8XWP - chains A and D of the 6 polymer chains in the assembly; structure by electron microscopy, 3.21 A resolution.

== Chain A ==
Protein: Guanine nucleotide-binding protein G(i) subunit alpha-1
Organism: Homo sapiens
UniProtKB: P63096 (GNAI1_HUMAN); residue numbers follow UniProt; this construct covers 1-354
Chain sequence (354 residues; row label = number of the first residue in the row):
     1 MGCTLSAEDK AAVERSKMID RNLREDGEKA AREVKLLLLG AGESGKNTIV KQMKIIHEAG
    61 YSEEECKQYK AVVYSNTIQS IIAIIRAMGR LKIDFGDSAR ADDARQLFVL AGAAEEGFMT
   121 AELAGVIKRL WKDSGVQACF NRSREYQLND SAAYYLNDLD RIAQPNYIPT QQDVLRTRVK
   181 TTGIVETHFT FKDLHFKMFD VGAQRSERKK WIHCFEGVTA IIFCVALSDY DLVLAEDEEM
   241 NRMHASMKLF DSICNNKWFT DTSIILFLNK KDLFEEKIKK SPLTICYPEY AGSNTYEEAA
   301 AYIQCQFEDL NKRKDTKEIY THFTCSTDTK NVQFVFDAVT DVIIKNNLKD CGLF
Disordered / not traced: 1-3, 56-181, 234-240
Sequence notes: engineered mutation Asn47 (Ser in P63096), Ala203 (Gly in P63096), Ala245 (Glu in P63096), Ser326 (Ala in P63096)
UniProt features mapped onto this chain:
  - region: Lys35 to Lys46, Thr48 (G1 motif), Asp173 to Thr181 (G2 motif), Phe196 to Gly202, Gln204, Arg205 (G3 motif), Ile265 to Asp272 (G4 motif), Thr324, Cys325, Thr327 to Thr329 (G5 motif)
  - binding site (GTP): Glu43 to Lys46, Thr48, Ser151, Leu175 to Thr181, Asp200 to Gly202, Gln204, Asn269 to Asp272
  - binding site (Mg(2+)): Thr181
  - modified residue: Arg178 (ADP-ribosylarginine), Gln204 (Deamidated glutamine), Cys351 (ADP-ribosylcysteine)
  - lipidation: Gly2 (N-myristoyl glycine), Cys3 (S-palmitoyl cysteine)
  - natural variant: Gly40 (G40C: In NEDHISB; G40R: In NEDHISB), Gly45 (G45D: In NEDHISB), Thr48 (T48I: In NEDHISB; T48K: In NEDHISB), Gln52 (Q52P: In NEDHISB), Ser75 (deletion: In NEDHISB; uncertain significance), Gln172 (deletion: In NEDHISB), Asp173 (D173V: In NEDHISB), Glu186 to Phe189 (deletion: In NEDHISB; uncertain significance), Cys224 (C224Y: In NEDHISB), Lys270 (K270N: In NEDHISB; K270R: In NEDHISB), Asp272 (D272G: In NEDHISB), Val332 (V332E: In NEDHISB; uncertain significance)
  - mutagenesis: Gly42 (G42R: Abolishes switch to an activated conformation and dissociation from beta and gamma subunits upon GTP binding. Abolishes interaction with RGS family members), Glu116 (E116L: Enhances interaction (inactive GDP-bound) with RGS14), Gln147 (Q147L: Enhances interaction (inactive GDP-bound) with RGS14)
From the paper describing this entry:
  - mutagenesis - K345A: decreased signaling with Endothelin receptor type B
  - mutagenesis - D341A, D350A: unchanged signaling with Endothelin receptor type B
  - contacts within the chain: Lys345-Phe354 (cation-pi contact), Asp341-Lys345 (salt bridge), Glu318-Lys345 (salt bridge)

== Chain D ==
Protein: SCFV16
Organism: Mus musculus
Notes: antibody fragment or engineered binder
Chain sequence (277 residues; row label = number of the first residue in the row; note: 3 numbers in that range are skipped by the numbering (no residue carries them; nothing is unmodelled there); a row labelled like 120A-120O holds insertion residues (120A, then the next letters in order); numbers below 1 keep their minus sign (Met-19 is residue -19)):
   -19 MVSAIVLYVL LAAAAHSAFA DVQLVESGGG LVQPGGSRKL SCSASGFAFS SFGMHWVRQA
    41 PEKGLEWVAY ISSGSGTIYY ADTVKGRFTI SRDDPKNTLF LQMTSLRSED TAMYYCVRSI
   101 YYYGSSPFDF WGQGTTLTVS
120A-120O SGGGGSGGGGSGGGG
   124 SDIVMTQATS SVPVTPGESV SISCRSSKSL LHSNGNTYLY WFLQRPGQSP QLLIYRMSNL
   184 ASGVPDRFSG SGSGTAFTLT ISRLEAEDVG VYYCMQHLEY PLTFGAGTKL ELKGSLEVLF
   244 QG
Disordered / not traced: -19 to 1, 120A-120O, 236-245
Disulfides: Cys147-Cys217

== Interface between chain A and chain D ==
Pairs across the interface (22; chain A residue first):
  Thr4(A) - His155(D)
  Leu5(A) - His155(D)
  Ser6(A) - His155(D)
  Ser6(A) - Tyr161(D)  hydrogen bond
  Ala7(A) - His220(D)
  Ala7(A) - Leu221(D)  hydrogen bond (backbone-backbone)
  Ala7(A) - Tyr223(D)  hydrophobic
  Glu8(A) - Tyr101(D)
  Glu8(A) - Tyr161(D)
  Glu8(A) - Tyr163(D)  hydrogen bond
  Glu8(A) - Arg179(D)  salt bridge
  Glu8(A) - His220(D)
  Asp9(A) - Asn157(D)  hydrogen bond
  Asp9(A) - Tyr161(D)  hydrogen bond
  Ala11(A) - Tyr101(D)  hydrophobic
  Ala12(A) - Tyr101(D)
  Glu14(A) - Ser52(D)  hydrogen bond
  Glu14(A) - Gly56(D)
  Glu14(A) - Thr57(D)  hydrogen bond
  Arg15(A) - Ile100(D)
  Arg15(A) - Tyr101(D)
  Arg15(A) - Tyr102(D)
Other interface residues (no listed pair), chain A (11 interface residues in all): Lys10
Other interface residues (no listed pair), chain D (20 interface residues in all): Ser31, Ser53, Tyr59, Pro107, Ser156, Glu222

== Overview ==
11 residues of chain A and 20 residues of chain D are in contact; the contacts include 7 hydrogen bonds and 1
salt bridge. Among the polar pairs are Glu8(A)-Arg179(D), Ser6(A)-Tyr161(D) and Glu8(A)-Tyr163(D). The paper
reports that K345A of chain A reduces signaling with Endothelin receptor type B; contacts within the chain
involving Lys345(A), Phe354(A) and Asp341(A) among others; 3 substitutions were tested in all.
Chain A is Guanine nucleotide-binding protein G(i) subunit alpha-1 (Homo sapiens) and chain D is SCFV16 (Mus
musculus); the structure, Cryo-EM structure of ET-1 bound ETBR-DNGI complex, was determined by electron
microscopy, deposited together with 8XWQ and 8ZRT.
